PDB entry 5YEL | X-ray diffraction, 2.96 A resolution | chains B and C of the 3 polymer chains in the assembly

== Chain B ==
Protein: Transcriptional repressor CTCF
Source organism: Homo sapiens
Reference sequence: P49711 (CTCF_HUMAN); numbering as in UniProt (aligned over 405-580)
Amino-acid sequence (176 residues; each row starts with the number of its first residue):
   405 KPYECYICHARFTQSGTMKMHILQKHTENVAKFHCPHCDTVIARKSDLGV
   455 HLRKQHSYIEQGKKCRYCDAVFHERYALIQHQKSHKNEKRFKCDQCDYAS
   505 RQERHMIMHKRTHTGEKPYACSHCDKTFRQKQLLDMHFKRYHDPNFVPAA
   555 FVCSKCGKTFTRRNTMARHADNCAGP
Not modelled in the structure: 431-433, 520, 549-550, 579-580
Construct notes: engineered mutation Ser-504 (Cys in P49711)
Bound ions: Zn2+ site 1: Cys-409, Cys-412, His-425, His-430; Zn2+ site 2: Cys-439, Cys-442, His-455, His-460; Zn2+ site 3: Cys-469, Cys-472, His-485, His-489; Zn2+ site 4: Cys-497, Cys-500, His-513, His-517; Zn2+ site 5: Cys-525, Cys-528, His-541, His-546; Zn2+ site 6: Cys-557, Cys-560, His-573, Cys-577
What the authors report for this chain:
  - binding site for the 26-nt DNA strand: Arg-508, Arg-566
  - binding site for the 26-nt DNA strand: Arg-508, Gln-534, Arg-566
  - specificity-determining residues: Arg-566
  - specificity-determining residues: Gln-418 (proposed by the authors, not directly observed)
  - mutagenesis - Q418A: decreased binding to DNA probe

== Chain C ==
Molecule: 26-nt DNA strand
Sequence (26 nucleotides; row label = number of the first residue in the row):
     1 TCTGCTGGTTAAATGTGGTACTGCAA

== How chain B and chain C interact ==
Pairs across the interface (23):
  Lys-423(B) / DC2(C)  salt bridge to the phosphate
  Lys-449(B) / DG4(C)  salt bridge to the phosphate
  Ser-450(B) / DC5(C)  base contact
  Arg-457(B) / DT6(C)  salt bridge to the phosphate
  Arg-470(B) / DG15(C)  phosphate contact
  Arg-470(B) / DT16(C)  salt bridge to the phosphate
  Tyr-471(B) / DG15(C)  phosphate contact
  Lys-487(B) / DT14(C)  salt bridge to the phosphate
  Lys-490(B) / DT14(C)  salt bridge to the phosphate
  Arg-494(B) / DG15(C)  salt bridge to the phosphate
  Gln-506(B) / DT16(C)  base contact
  Gln-506(B) / DG17(C)  base contact
  Arg-508(B) / DG17(C)  hydrogen bond to the base
  Arg-508(B) / DG18(C)  hydrogen bond to the base
  Arg-508(B) / DT19(C)  base contact
  Lys-535(B) / DG18(C)  salt bridge to the phosphate
  Gln-536(B) / DT19(C)  phosphate contact
  Leu-537(B) / DT19(C)  base contact
  Leu-537(B) / DA20(C)  base contact
  Arg-566(B) / DG23(C)  hydrogen bond to the base
  Arg-567(B) / DC21(C)  salt bridge to the phosphate
  Arg-567(B) / DT22(C)  phosphate contact
  Asn-568(B) / DT22(C)  hydrogen bond to the phosphate
Also at the interface, not in a pair above, chain B (19 interface residues in all): Asp-451, Phe-555
Also at the interface, not in a pair above, chain C (15 interface residues in all): DC24

== In short ==
Chain B and chain C form an interface of 19 and 15 residues respectively; the contacts include 4 hydrogen
bonds and 9 salt bridges. Polar pairs include Arg-508(B)/DG17(C), Arg-508(B)/DG18(C) and Arg-566(B)/DG23(C).
The paper reports a binding site for the 26-nt DNA strand at Arg-508(B), Arg-566(B) and Gln-534(B); Q418A of
chain B reduces binding to DNA probe.
Chain B is Transcriptional repressor CTCF (Homo sapiens) and chain C is a 26-nt DNA strand; the structure,
Crystal structure of CTCF ZFs6-11-gb7CSE, was determined by X-ray diffraction, deposited together with 5YEF,
5YEG and 5YEH.
